PDB entry 3CRO | X-ray diffraction, 2.50 A resolution | chains A and R of the 4 polymer chains in the assembly

Chain A:
Molecule: 20-nt DNA strand
Sequence (20 nucleotides; numbered 1 to 20; the number before each row is that of its first residue):
     1 AAGTACAAAC TTTCTTGTAT

Chain R:
Molecule: Protein (434 cro)
From: Phage 434
UniProtKB: P03036 (RCRO_BP434); residues -1 to 69 here correspond to UniProt positions 1-71 (UniProt number = residue number + 2)
Sequence (71 residues; numbered -1 to 69; the number before each row is that of its first residue; numbers below 1 keep their minus sign (Met-1 is residue -1)):
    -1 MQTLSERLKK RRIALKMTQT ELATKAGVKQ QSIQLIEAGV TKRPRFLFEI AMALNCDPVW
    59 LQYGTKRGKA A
Unresolved in the structure: 63-69
Swiss-Prot annotation at these positions:
  - DNA-binding region: Gln17 to Ala36 (H-T-H motif)

How chain A and chain R interact:
Contacting residue pairs (13):
  DG3(A) with Thr16(R), sugar contact
  DT4(A) with Arg10(R), salt bridge to the phosphate; Thr16(R), hydrogen bond to the phosphate; Gln17(R), hydrogen bond to the phosphate; Thr18(R), base contact; Gln28(R), base contact
  DA5(A) with Gln17(R), hydrogen bond to the phosphate; Gln28(R), hydrogen bond to the base; Gln29(R), base contact; Gln32(R), hydrogen bond to the phosphate
  DC6(A) with Gln29(R), base contact; Gln32(R), base contact
  DT12(A) with Arg43(R), sugar contact
Other interface residues (no listed pair), chain A (6 interface residues in all): DA7

Summary:
6 residues of chain A and 8 residues of chain R are in contact; the contacts include 5 hydrogen bonds and 1
salt bridge. Polar pairs include DA5(A)-Gln28(R), DT4(A)-Thr16(R) and DT4(A)-Gln17(R).
Chain A is a 20-nt DNA strand and chain R is Protein (434 cro) (Phage 434); the structure, The phage 434
cro/OR1 complex at 2.5 angstroms resolution, was determined by X-ray diffraction.
